PDB entry 4U8E | X-ray diffraction, 2.00 A resolution | chain A

# Chain A
Molecule: Putative uncharacterized protein gbs1892
From: Streptococcus agalactiae NEM316
UniProt: Q8E369 (Q8E369_STRA3); numbering as in UniProt (aligned over 1-212)
Chain sequence (220 residues; numbered 1 to 220; the number before each row is that of its first residue):
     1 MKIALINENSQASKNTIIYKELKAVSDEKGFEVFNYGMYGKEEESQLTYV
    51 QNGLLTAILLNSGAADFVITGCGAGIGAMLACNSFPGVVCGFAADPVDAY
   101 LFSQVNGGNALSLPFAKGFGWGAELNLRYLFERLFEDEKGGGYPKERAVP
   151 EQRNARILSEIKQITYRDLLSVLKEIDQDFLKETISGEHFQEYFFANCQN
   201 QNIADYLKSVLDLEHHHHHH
Not modelled in the structure: 213-220
Construct notes: engineered mutation Ala74 (Thr in Q8E369); expression tag (213-220)
Modified residues: Cys72 (3-sulfinoalanine; CSD)
Reported in the primary citation:
  - mutagenesis - T74A, N106A: decreased catalytic activity on Dhu

# Overview
From the paper: T74A and N106A reduce catalytic activity on Dhu.
Chain A is Putative uncharacterized protein gbs1892 (Streptococcus agalactiae NEM316); the structure, Crystal
structure of 4-deoxy-L-threo-5-hexosulose-uronate ketol-isomerase from Streptococcus agalactiae, was
determined by X-ray diffraction together with 4U8F and 4U8G from the same study.
